PDB entry 2DD5 | X-ray diffraction, 2.00 A resolution | chains B and E of the 12 polymer chains in the assembly

Chain B (and E):
Molecule: Thiocyanate hydrolase beta subunit
Source organism: Thiobacillus thioparus
Notes: EC 3.5.5.8; chain E of this document is another copy of the same molecule, construct and numbering; everything in this record applies to it too
UniProt: O66186 (SCNB_THITI); residues 2-157 here correspond to UniProt positions 1-156 (UniProt number = residue number - 1)
Chain sequence (157 residues; row label = number of the first residue in the row):
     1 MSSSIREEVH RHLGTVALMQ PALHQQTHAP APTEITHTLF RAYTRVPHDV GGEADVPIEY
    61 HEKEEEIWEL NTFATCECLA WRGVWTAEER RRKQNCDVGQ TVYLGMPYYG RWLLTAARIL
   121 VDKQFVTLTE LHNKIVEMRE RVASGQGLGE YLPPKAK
Not modelled in the structure: 1-2, 155-157 (chain E: 1-3, 155-157)
Construct notes: initiating methionine (1)

How chain B and chain E interact:
Pairs across the interface - 44 pairs, chain B then chain E:
  Glu8(B) - His37(E)  salt bridge
  Glu8(B) - Arg41(E)  salt bridge
  Arg11(B) - Thr38(E)
  His12(B) - Arg41(E)
  His12(B) - Ala42(E)
  His12(B) - Arg45(E)
  Leu13(B) - Gly51(E)
  Thr15(B) - Thr38(E)
  Thr15(B) - Ala42(E)
  Val16(B) - Arg45(E)
  Val16(B) - Glu53(E)
  Met19(B) - Ala42(E)  hydrophobic
  Met19(B) - Tyr43(E)
  Met19(B) - Gln100(E)
  Gln20(B) - Leu104(E)
  Pro21(B) - Gln100(E)
  Pro21(B) - Thr101(E)
  Pro21(B) - Leu104(E)
  His24(B) - His24(E)  hydrogen bond
  His37(B) - Glu8(E)
  Thr38(B) - Arg11(E)
  Thr38(B) - Thr15(E)
  Arg41(B) - Glu8(E)  salt bridge
  Arg41(B) - His12(E)
  Ala42(B) - His12(E)
  Ala42(B) - Thr15(E)
  Ala42(B) - Met19(E)  hydrophobic
  Tyr43(B) - Met19(E)  hydrophobic
  Arg45(B) - His12(E)
  Arg45(B) - Val16(E)
  Gly51(B) - Leu13(E)
  Glu53(B) - Val16(E)
  Ala54(B) - Val56(E)  hydrophobic
  Asp55(B) - Val56(E)
  Asp55(B) - Pro57(E)
  Val56(B) - Ala54(E)  hydrophobic
  Val56(B) - Asp55(E)
  Val56(B) - Val56(E)  hydrophobic
  Pro57(B) - Asp55(E)
  Gln100(B) - Met19(E)
  Gln100(B) - Pro21(E)
  Thr101(B) - Pro21(E)
  Leu104(B) - Gln20(E)
  Leu104(B) - Pro21(E)
Also at the interface, not in a pair above, chain B (27 interface residues in all): Leu39, Gly52
Also at the interface, not in a pair above, chain E (27 interface residues in all): Leu39, Gly52

Overview:
Chain B and chain E each contribute 27 residues to their interface, with 1 hydrogen bond and 3 salt bridges.
Polar contacts include Glu8(B)-His37(E), Glu8(B)-Arg41(E) and His24(B)-His24(E).
Chain B and chain E are both Thiocyanate hydrolase beta subunit (Thiobacillus thioparus); the structure,
Thiocyanate hydrolase (SCNase) from Thiobacillus thioparus native holo-enzyme, was determined by X-ray
diffraction (same publication as 2DD4).
